PDB entry 1KJ2 | X-ray diffraction, 2.71 A resolution | chains H and L of the 5 polymer chains in the assembly

[Chain H]
Protein: Allogeneic H-2Kb MHC Class I Molecule
Source organism: Mus musculus
Notes: fragment: Extracellular domains (alpha1, alpha2, alpha3)
Amino-acid sequence (277 residues; row label = number of the first residue in the row):
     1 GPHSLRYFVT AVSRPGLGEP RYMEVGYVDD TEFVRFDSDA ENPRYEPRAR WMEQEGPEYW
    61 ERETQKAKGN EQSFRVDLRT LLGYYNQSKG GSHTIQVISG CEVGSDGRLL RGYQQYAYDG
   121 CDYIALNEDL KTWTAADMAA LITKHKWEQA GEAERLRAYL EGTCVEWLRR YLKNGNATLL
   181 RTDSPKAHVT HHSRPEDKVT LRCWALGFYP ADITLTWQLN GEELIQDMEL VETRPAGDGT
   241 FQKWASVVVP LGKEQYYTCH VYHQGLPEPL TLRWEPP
Unresolved in the structure: 277
Cystine bridges: C101-C164, C203-C259

[Chain L]
Protein: Beta-2 microglobulin
Source organism: Mus musculus
Reference sequence: P01887 (B2MG_MOUSE); residues 1-99 here correspond to UniProt positions 21-119 (UniProt number = residue number + 20)
Amino-acid sequence (99 residues; numbered 1 to 99; the number before each row is that of its first residue):
     1 IQKTPQIQVY SRHPPENGKP NILNCYVTQF HPPHIEIQML KNGKKIPKVE MSDMSFSKDW
    61 SFYILAHTEF TPTETDTYAC RVKHDSMAEP KTVYWDRDM
Cystine bridges: C25-C80

[Chain H / chain L interface]
Pairs across the interface (48):
  R6(H) - K58(L)
  F8(H) - F56(L)  hydrophobic
  V9(H) - F56(L)
  T10(H) - F56(L)
  Y27(H) - S55(L)
  R35(H) - D53(L)
  R35(H) - M54(L)  hydrogen bond (side chain-backbone)
  R35(H) - S55(L)  hydrogen bond
  R48(H) - D53(L)  salt bridge
  T94(H) - H31(L)
  T94(H) - P33(L)
  Q96(H) - H31(L)  hydrogen bond
  Q96(H) - F56(L)
  Q96(H) - W60(L)  hydrogen bond (side chain-backbone)
  Q96(H) - F62(L)
  V97(H) - F56(L)
  I98(H) - F56(L)  hydrophobic
  I98(H) - W60(L)  hydrophobic
  Q115(H) - W60(L)
  Y116(H) - W60(L)
  A117(H) - W60(L)
  D119(H) - I1(L)
  D119(H) - H31(L)
  G120(H) - H31(L)  hydrogen bond (backbone-side chain)
  G120(H) - W60(L)
  C121(H) - I1(L)  hydrophobic
  D122(H) - W60(L)  hydrogen bond
  H192(H) - D98(L)  salt bridge
  R202(H) - D98(L)  hydrogen bond (side chain-backbone)
  R202(H) - M99(L)
  W204(H) - D98(L)
  W204(H) - M99(L)
  L206(H) - P14(L)  hydrophobic
  V231(H) - Q8(L)
  E232(H) - Q8(L)
  R234(H) - Q8(L)
  R234(H) - Y10(L)
  R234(H) - M99(L)  hydrogen bond (side chain-backbone)
  P235(H) - Y10(L)  hydrogen bond (backbone-side chain)
  P235(H) - Y26(L)
  P235(H) - L65(L)  hydrophobic
  A236(H) - R12(L)  hydrogen bond (backbone-side chain)
  A236(H) - N24(L)  hydrogen bond (backbone-side chain)
  G237(H) - R12(L)  hydrogen bond (backbone-side chain)
  Q242(H) - Y10(L)
  Q242(H) - S11(L)
  Q242(H) - R12(L)
  W244(H) - M99(L)  hydrogen bond (side chain-backbone)
Other interface residues (no listed pair), chain H (35 interface residues in all): V12, E32, E229, T233, D238
Other interface residues (no listed pair), chain L (22 interface residues in all): S57, Y63

[In short]
Chain H and chain L form an interface of 35 and 22 residues respectively; the contacts include 13 hydrogen
bonds and 2 salt bridges. Among the polar pairs are R48(H)-D53(L), H192(H)-D98(L) and R35(H)-M54(L).
Here chain H is Allogeneic H-2Kb MHC Class I Molecule and chain L is Beta-2 microglobulin, both from Mus
musculus. Entry 1KJ2 (Murine Alloreactive ScFv TCR-Peptide-MHC Class I Molecule Complex) was determined by
X-ray diffraction (same publication as 1KJ3).
